Entry 9GUJ (X-ray diffraction, 4.30 A resolution (low resolution: residue-level contacts below are approximate; hydrogen-bond / salt-bridge calls are withheld)); this record covers chains F and G of the 11 polymer chains in the assembly.

== Chain F ==
Molecule: Global nitrogen regulator
From: Synechococcus elongatus PCC 7942
UniProtKB: P29283 (NTCA_SYNE7); residues 1-222 here = UniProt positions 1-222
Sequence (222 residues; row label = number of the first residue in the row):
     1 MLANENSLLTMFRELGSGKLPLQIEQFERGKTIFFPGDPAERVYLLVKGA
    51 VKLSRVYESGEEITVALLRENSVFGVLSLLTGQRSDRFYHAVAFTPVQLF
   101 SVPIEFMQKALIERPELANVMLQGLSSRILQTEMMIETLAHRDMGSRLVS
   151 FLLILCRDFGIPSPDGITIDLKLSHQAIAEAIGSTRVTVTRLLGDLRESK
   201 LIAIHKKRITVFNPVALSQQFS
Not modelled in the structure: 1-5, 19
Ligand contacts: 2-oxoglutaric acid (AKG): Phe34, Leu53, Phe74, Gly75, Val76, Leu77, Arg87, Tyr89, Arg128
Curated features (UniProtKB/Swiss-Prot):
  - DNA-binding region: His175 to Gly194 (H-T-H motif)
  - binding site (a nucleoside 3',5'-cyclic phosphate): Asn6 to Arg128
Reported in the primary citation:
  - mutagenesis - V187E: abolished binding to target DNA

== Chain G ==
Molecule: 30-nt DNA strand
Sequence (30 nucleotides; numbered 2 to 31; the number before each row is that of its first residue):
     2 ATTTTTATGTATCAGCTGATACATAAAAAT

== How chain F and chain G interact ==
Residue-residue contacts (14; chain F residue first):
  Met144(F) with DT18(G)
  Gly183(F) with DG19(G)
  Ser184(F) with DG19(G)
  Thr185(F) with DG19(G); DA20(G)
  Val187(F) with DA20(G); DT21(G)
  Thr188(F) with DT18(G); DG19(G)
  Arg191(F) with DT18(G); DG19(G); DA20(G)
  Leu192(F) with DT18(G)
  Lys207(F) with DA27(G)
Interface residues without a listed pair, chain F (15 interface residues in all): Arg29, Arg142, Asp143, Gly145, Lys172, Arg186
Interface residues without a listed pair, chain G (8 interface residues in all): DA22, DA28, DA29

== Summary ==
The interface between chain F and chain G involves 15 residues on one side and 8 on the other. Chain F binds
2-oxoglutaric acid. UniProt lists nucleoside 3',5'-cyclic phosphate-binding residues Asn6(F) and Arg128(F) on
chain F. The paper reports that V187E of chain F abolishes binding to target DNA.
Chain F is Global nitrogen regulator (Synechococcus elongatus PCC 7942) and chain G is a 30-nt DNA strand; the
structure, Crystal structure of transcription factor NtcA from Synechococcus elongatus in complex with its
transcriptional co- activator ..., was determined by X-ray diffraction together with 9GQU, 9GUG, 9GUH, 9GUI
and 9GUK from the same study.
